4CUL - chains A and B; structure by X-ray diffraction, 2.23 A resolution.

== Chain A (and B) ==
Protein: Nitric oxide synthase, endothelial
From: Bos taurus
Notes: EC 1.14.13.39; fragment: heme domain, residues 40-482; chain B of this document is another copy of the same molecule, construct and numbering; everything in this record applies to it too
UniProtKB: P29473 (NOS3_BOVIN); residue numbers follow UniProt; this construct covers 40-482
Chain sequence (443 residues; row label = number of the first residue in the row):
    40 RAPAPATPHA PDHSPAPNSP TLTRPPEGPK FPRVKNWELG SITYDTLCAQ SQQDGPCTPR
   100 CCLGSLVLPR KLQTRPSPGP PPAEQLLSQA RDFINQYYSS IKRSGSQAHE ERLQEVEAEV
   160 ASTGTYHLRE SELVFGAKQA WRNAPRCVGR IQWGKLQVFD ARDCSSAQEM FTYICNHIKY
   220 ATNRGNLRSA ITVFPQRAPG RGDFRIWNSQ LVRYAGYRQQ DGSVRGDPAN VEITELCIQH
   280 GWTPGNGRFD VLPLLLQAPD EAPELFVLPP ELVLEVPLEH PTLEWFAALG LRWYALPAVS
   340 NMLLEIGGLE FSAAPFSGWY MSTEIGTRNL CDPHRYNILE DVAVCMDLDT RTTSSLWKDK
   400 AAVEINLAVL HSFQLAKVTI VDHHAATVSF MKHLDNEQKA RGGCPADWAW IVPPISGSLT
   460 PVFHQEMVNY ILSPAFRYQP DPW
Disordered / not traced: 40-66, 91-120 (chain B: 40-68, 91-120)
Modified / non-standard residues: Cys384 (s-(dimethylarsenic)cysteine; CAS)
Bound ions: heme Fe near Cys186 (its only coordinating residue here)
Ligand contacts:
  - arginine (ARG): Gln249, Arg252, Tyr333, Pro336, Val338, Gly357, Trp358, Tyr359, Met360, Glu363, Asn368
  - heme (HEM): Trp180, Ala183, Arg185, Cys186, Val187, Gly188, Gln191, Leu195, Ser228, Met341, Phe355, Ser356, Gly357, Trp358, Tyr359, Met360, Glu363, Val420, Trp449, Phe475, Tyr477
  - 6-acetyl-2-amino-7 (WSD; 6-acetyl-2-amino-7,7-dimethyl-7,8-dihydropteridin-4(3H)-one), molecule 1: Trp76, Trp447, Phe462, His463
  - 6-acetyl-2-amino-7 (WSD), molecule 2: Arg367, Ala448, Trp449
Swiss-Prot annotation at these positions:
  - binding site (Zn(2+)): Cys96, Cys101
  - binding site ((6R)-L-erythro-5,6,7,8-tetrahydrobiopterin): Ser104, Ala448, Trp449, Phe462
  - binding site (heme b): Cys186, Tyr477
  - binding site (L-arginine): Gln249, Trp358, Tyr359, Glu363, Asn368
  - modified residue: Ser116 (Phosphoserine)
Reported in the primary citation:
  - binding site for 6-acetyl-2-amino-7: Trp76, Arg367, Trp447, Trp449, Phe462
  - conformationally variable residues (domain motion, order/disorder transition): Gln91 to Leu111, Trp447

== Interface between chain A and chain B ==
Residue-residue contacts (72):
  Trp76(A) - His373(B)
  Glu77(A) - Pro372(B)
  Glu77(A) - His373(B)
  Thr366(A) - Ser457(B)
  Arg367(A) - Ser457(B)
  Arg367(A) - Phe462(B)
  Arg367(A) - His463(B)
  Asp371(A) - His463(B)  salt bridge
  Pro372(A) - Glu77(B)
  His373(A) - Trp76(B)
  His373(A) - Glu77(B)
  His373(A) - His463(B)
  Thr392(A) - Asp421(B)  hydrogen bond
  Thr392(A) - His423(B)
  Ser393(A) - Leu406(B)
  Ser393(A) - Gln413(B)
  Ser393(A) - Asp421(B)  hydrogen bond (backbone-side chain)
  Ser394(A) - Leu406(B)
  Leu395(A) - Val402(B)
  Leu395(A) - Asn405(B)
  Leu395(A) - Leu406(B)
  Leu395(A) - Leu409(B)  hydrophobic
  Leu395(A) - His422(B)
  Lys397(A) - His423(B)
  Asp398(A) - Val402(B)
  Asp398(A) - His422(B)  salt bridge
  Asp398(A) - His423(B)  salt bridge
  Asp398(A) - Ile454(B)
  Asp398(A) - Ser455(B)  hydrogen bond
  Lys399(A) - Val402(B)
  Lys399(A) - Glu403(B)
  Lys399(A) - Leu406(B)
  Ala401(A) - Leu458(B)  hydrophobic
  Val402(A) - Leu395(B)
  Val402(A) - Lys399(B)
  Glu403(A) - Lys399(B)  salt bridge
  Asn405(A) - Leu395(B)
  Leu406(A) - Ser393(B)
  Leu406(A) - Ser394(B)
  Leu406(A) - Leu395(B)
  Leu406(A) - Lys399(B)
  Leu409(A) - Ser393(B)
  Leu409(A) - Leu395(B)  hydrophobic
  Gln413(A) - Ser393(B)  hydrogen bond
  Asp421(A) - Thr392(B)  hydrogen bond
  Asp421(A) - Ser393(B)  hydrogen bond (side chain-backbone)
  His422(A) - Leu395(B)
  His422(A) - Asp398(B)  salt bridge
  His423(A) - Thr392(B)
  His423(A) - Lys397(B)
  His423(A) - Asp398(B)  salt bridge
  Trp447(A) - Trp447(B)  hydrophobic
  Trp447(A) - Ala448(B)  hydrophobic
  Ala448(A) - Trp447(B)  hydrophobic
  Pro453(A) - Ser455(B)
  Pro453(A) - Gly456(B)  hydrogen bond (backbone-backbone)
  Pro453(A) - Ser457(B)  hydrogen bond (backbone-backbone)
  Ile454(A) - Ser455(B)
  Ser455(A) - Asp398(B)  hydrogen bond
  Ser455(A) - Pro453(B)
  Ser455(A) - Ile454(B)
  Ser455(A) - Ser455(B)
  Gly456(A) - Pro453(B)  hydrogen bond (backbone-backbone)
  Ser457(A) - Thr366(B)
  Ser457(A) - Arg367(B)
  Ser457(A) - Pro453(B)  hydrogen bond (backbone-backbone)
  Leu458(A) - Lys397(B)
  Leu458(A) - Ala401(B)  hydrophobic
  Phe462(A) - Arg367(B)
  His463(A) - Arg367(B)
  His463(A) - Asp371(B)
  His463(A) - His373(B)
Other interface residues (no listed pair), chain A (37 interface residues in all): Cys370, Leu378, Ala424
Other interface residues (no listed pair), chain B (37 interface residues in all): Cys370, Leu378, Ala424

== Overview ==
The chain A/chain B interface involves 37 residues from each chain, with 11 hydrogen bonds and 6 salt bridges.
Polar contacts include Asp371(A)-His463(B), Asp398(A)-His422(B) and Asp398(A)-His423(B). Chain A binds
arginine, heme and 6-acetyl-2-amino-7. From the paper: a binding site for 6-acetyl-2-amino-7 at Trp76(A),
Arg367(A) and Trp447(A) among others; conformational variability at Gln91(A) and Trp447(A).
Chain A and chain B are both Nitric oxide synthase, endothelial (Bos taurus); the structure, Structure of
bovine endothelial nitric oxide synthase heme domain in complex with
6-acetyl-2-amino-7,7-dimethyl-7,8-dihydropteridin-4(3H)-one, was determined by X-ray diffraction together with
4CUM, 4CUN and 4CVG from the same study.
